7X8A - chains A and C of the 3 polymer chains in the assembly; structure by electron microscopy, 2.80 A resolution.

Chain A:
Name: RAMP superfamily protein
From: Candidatus Scalindua brodae
Amino-acid sequence (1722 residues; numbered 1 to 1722; the number before each row is that of its first residue):
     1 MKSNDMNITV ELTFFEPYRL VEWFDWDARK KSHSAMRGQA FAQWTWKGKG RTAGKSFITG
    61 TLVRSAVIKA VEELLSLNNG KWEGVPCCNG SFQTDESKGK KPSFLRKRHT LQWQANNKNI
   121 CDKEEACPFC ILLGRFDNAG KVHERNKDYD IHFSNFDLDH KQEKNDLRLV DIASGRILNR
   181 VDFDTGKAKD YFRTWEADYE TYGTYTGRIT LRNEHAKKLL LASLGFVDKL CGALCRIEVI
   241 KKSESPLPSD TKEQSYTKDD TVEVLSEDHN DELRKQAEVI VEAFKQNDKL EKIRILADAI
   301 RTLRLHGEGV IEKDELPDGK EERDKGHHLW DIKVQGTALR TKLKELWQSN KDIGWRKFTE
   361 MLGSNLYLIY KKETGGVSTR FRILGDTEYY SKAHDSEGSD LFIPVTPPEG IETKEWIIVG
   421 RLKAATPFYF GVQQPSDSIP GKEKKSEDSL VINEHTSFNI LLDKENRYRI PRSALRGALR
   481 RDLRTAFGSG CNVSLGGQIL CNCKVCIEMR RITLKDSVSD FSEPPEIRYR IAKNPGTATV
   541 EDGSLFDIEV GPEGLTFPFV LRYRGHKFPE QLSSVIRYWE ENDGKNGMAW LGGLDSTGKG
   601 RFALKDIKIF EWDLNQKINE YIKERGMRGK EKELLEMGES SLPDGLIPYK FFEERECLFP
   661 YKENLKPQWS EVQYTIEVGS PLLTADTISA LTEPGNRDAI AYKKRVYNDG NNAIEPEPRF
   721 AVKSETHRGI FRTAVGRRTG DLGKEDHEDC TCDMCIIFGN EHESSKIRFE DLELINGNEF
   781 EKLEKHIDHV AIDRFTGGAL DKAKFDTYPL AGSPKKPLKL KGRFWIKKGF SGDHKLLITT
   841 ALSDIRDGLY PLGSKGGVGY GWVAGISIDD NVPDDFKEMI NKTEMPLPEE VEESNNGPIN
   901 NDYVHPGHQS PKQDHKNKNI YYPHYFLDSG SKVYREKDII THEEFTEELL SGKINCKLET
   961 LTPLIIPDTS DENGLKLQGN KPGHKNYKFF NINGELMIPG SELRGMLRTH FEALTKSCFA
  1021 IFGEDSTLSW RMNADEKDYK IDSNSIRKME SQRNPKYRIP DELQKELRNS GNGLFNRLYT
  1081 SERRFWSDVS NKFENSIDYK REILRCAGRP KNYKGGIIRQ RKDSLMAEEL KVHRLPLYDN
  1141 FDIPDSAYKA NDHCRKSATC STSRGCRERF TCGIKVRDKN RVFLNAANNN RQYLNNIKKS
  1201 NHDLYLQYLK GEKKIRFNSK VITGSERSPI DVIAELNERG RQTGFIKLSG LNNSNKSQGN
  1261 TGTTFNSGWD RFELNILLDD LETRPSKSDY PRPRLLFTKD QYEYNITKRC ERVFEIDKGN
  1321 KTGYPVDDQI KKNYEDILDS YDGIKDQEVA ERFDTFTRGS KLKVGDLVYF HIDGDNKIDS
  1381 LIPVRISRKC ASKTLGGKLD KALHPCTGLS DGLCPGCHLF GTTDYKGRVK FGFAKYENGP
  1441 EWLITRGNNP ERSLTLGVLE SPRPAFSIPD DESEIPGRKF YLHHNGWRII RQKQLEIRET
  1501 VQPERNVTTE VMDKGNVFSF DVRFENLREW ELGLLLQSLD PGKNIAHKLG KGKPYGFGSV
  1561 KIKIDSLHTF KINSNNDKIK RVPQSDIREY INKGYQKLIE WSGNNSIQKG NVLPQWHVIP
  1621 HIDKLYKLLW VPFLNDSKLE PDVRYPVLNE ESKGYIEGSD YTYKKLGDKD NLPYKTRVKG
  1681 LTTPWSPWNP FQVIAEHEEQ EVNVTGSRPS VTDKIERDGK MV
Not modelled in the structure: 1-4, 241-268, 881-895, 1030-1392, 1604-1611, 1655-1659, 1690-1722
Ion coordination: Zn2+ site 1: Cys88, Cys121, Cys127, Cys130; Zn2+ site 2: Cys491, Cys501, Cys503, Cys506; Zn2+ site 3: His747, Cys750, Cys752, Cys755; Zn2+ site 4: Cys1018, Cys1406, Cys1414, Cys1417

Chain C:
Molecule: 33-nt RNA strand
From: Candidatus Scalindua brodae
Sequence (33 nucleotides; numbered -18 to 15; 1 number in that range is skipped by the numbering (no residue carries it; nothing is unmodelled there); the number before each row is that of its first residue; numbers below 1 keep their minus sign (G-18 is residue -18)):
   -18 GACUUAAUGU CACGGUAC
     1 CCAAUUUUCU GCCCC

How chain A and chain C interact:
Contacting residue pairs (269; chain A residue first):
  Glu16(A) - C-6(C)  hydrogen bond to the base
  Arg19(A) - C-6(C)  salt bridge to the phosphate
  Trp23(A) - U-15(C)  sugar contact
  Trp23(A) - U-14(C)  phosphate contact
  Trp26(A) - A-13(C)  phosphate contact
  Arg37(A) - A-7(C)  hydrogen bond to the base
  Arg37(A) - G-5(C)  sugar contact
  Arg37(A) - G-4(C)  hydrogen bond to the base
  Gln39(A) - U-9(C)  base contact
  Ala40(A) - U-9(C)  base contact
  Phe41(A) - A-7(C)  sugar contact
  Thr45(A) - U-15(C)  hydrogen bond to the phosphate
  Lys47(A) - A-17(C)  base contact
  Lys47(A) - C-16(C)  hydrogen bond to the base
  Lys55(A) - A-17(C)  base contact
  Lys55(A) - C-16(C)  hydrogen bond to the base
  Lys55(A) - U-15(C)  base contact
  Phe57(A) - U-15(C)  stacking on the base
  Thr59(A) - U-14(C)  sugar contact
  Thr59(A) - U-9(C)  base contact
  Gly60(A) - U-14(C)  base contact
  Gly60(A) - A-12(C)  hydrogen bond to the base
  Thr61(A) - U-14(C)  base contact
  Thr61(A) - A-13(C)  hydrogen bond to the sugar
  Thr61(A) - A-12(C)  hydrogen bond to the base
  Thr61(A) - U-9(C)  base contact
  Leu62(A) - U-9(C)  hydrogen bond to the base
  Arg64(A) - A-12(C)  hydrogen bond to the sugar
  Arg64(A) - U-11(C)  hydrogen bond to the phosphate
  Arg64(A) - G-10(C)  salt bridge to the phosphate
  Ser65(A) - U-9(C)  hydrogen bond to the base
  Ser91(A) - U-11(C)  hydrogen bond to the sugar
  Phe92(A) - U-11(C)  base contact
  Phe92(A) - G-10(C)  base contact
  Gln93(A) - U-11(C)  hydrogen bond to the base
  Gln93(A) - G-10(C)  base contact
  Thr94(A) - U-11(C)  base contact
  Thr94(A) - G-10(C)  hydrogen bond to the base
  Lys101(A) - G-10(C)  hydrogen bond to the base
  Pro102(A) - A-12(C)  phosphate contact
  Pro102(A) - G-10(C)  phosphate contact
  Ser103(A) - A-13(C)  sugar contact
  Ser103(A) - A-12(C)  hydrogen bond to the phosphate
  Phe104(A) - G-10(C)  hydrogen bond to the sugar
  Phe104(A) - U-9(C)  stacking on the base
  Leu105(A) - G-10(C)  base contact
  Leu105(A) - U-9(C)  sugar contact
  Arg106(A) - G-10(C)  hydrogen bond to the base
  Arg106(A) - U-9(C)  salt bridge to the phosphate
  Arg106(A) - C-8(C)  phosphate contact
  Lys107(A) - G-10(C)  base contact
  Lys107(A) - C-8(C)  base contact
  Lys107(A) - G-5(C)  hydrogen bond to the base
  Arg108(A) - C-8(C)  phosphate contact
  Leu133(A) - U-11(C)  sugar contact
  Gly134(A) - U-11(C)  phosphate contact
  Arg135(A) - U-11(C)  sugar contact
  Asp137(A) - U-11(C)  phosphate contact
  Ala139(A) - U-11(C)  phosphate contact
  Gly140(A) - A-13(C)  sugar contact
  Gly140(A) - A-12(C)  hydrogen bond to the sugar
  Gly140(A) - U-11(C)  phosphate contact
  Lys141(A) - A-12(C)  phosphate contact
  Lys141(A) - U-11(C)  salt bridge to the phosphate
  Glu144(A) - A-13(C)  hydrogen bond to the base
  Lys147(A) - A-13(C)  base contact
  Tyr149(A) - A-13(C)  hydrogen bond to the base
  Tyr149(A) - A-12(C)  sugar contact
  Ile151(A) - A-12(C)  base contact
  His152(A) - U-14(C)  hydrogen bond to the base
  His152(A) - A-13(C)  hydrogen bond to the base
  His152(A) - A-12(C)  base contact
  Phe153(A) - U-14(C)  base contact
  Phe153(A) - A-12(C)  hydrogen bond to the base
  Ser154(A) - U-14(C)  base contact
  Asn155(A) - U-15(C)  base contact
  Asn155(A) - U-14(C)  hydrogen bond to the base
  Asp157(A) - C-16(C)  hydrogen bond to the base
  Asp157(A) - U-15(C)  base contact
  Arg176(A) - A-2(C)  salt bridge to the phosphate
  Ile177(A) - A-2(C)  sugar contact
  Leu178(A) - A-2(C)  phosphate contact
  Asn179(A) - G-4(C)  hydrogen bond to the sugar
  Asn179(A) - U-3(C)  sugar contact
  Asn179(A) - A-2(C)  hydrogen bond to the base
  Asn179(A) - C-1(C)  sugar contact
  Arg180(A) - G-4(C)  phosphate contact
  Arg180(A) - U-3(C)  phosphate contact
  Val181(A) - U-3(C)  hydrogen bond to the phosphate
  Val181(A) - C-1(C)  sugar contact
  Gly186(A) - C-1(C)  hydrogen bond to the sugar
  Gly186(A) - C1(C)  phosphate contact
  Lys187(A) - C-1(C)  base contact
  Lys187(A) - C1(C)  base contact
  Ala188(A) - C-1(C)  hydrogen bond to the base
  Asp190(A) - G-4(C)  hydrogen bond to the base
  Tyr191(A) - G-4(C)  base contact
  Tyr191(A) - A-2(C)  base contact
  Phe192(A) - G-4(C)  base contact
  Lys229(A) - C-6(C)  sugar contact
  Gly232(A) - C-6(C)  hydrogen bond to the phosphate
  Leu234(A) - C-6(C)  base contact
  Arg380(A) - C2(C)  base contact
  Arg380(A) - A3(C)  hydrogen bond to the base
  Asp386(A) - A-2(C)  base contact
  Tyr389(A) - G-4(C)  hydrogen bond to the base
  Tyr390(A) - G-4(C)  base contact
  Ser391(A) - A-7(C)  hydrogen bond to the base
  His394(A) - A-7(C)  base contact
  Tyr429(A) - C-1(C)  phosphate contact
  Gly431(A) - A-2(C)  sugar contact
  Gly431(A) - C-1(C)  hydrogen bond to the phosphate
  Val432(A) - A-2(C)  sugar contact
  Arg472(A) - C-6(C)  salt bridge to the phosphate
  Ser473(A) - U-3(C)  sugar contact
  Ser473(A) - A-2(C)  phosphate contact
  Ala474(A) - U-3(C)  sugar contact
  Ala474(A) - A-2(C)  phosphate contact
  Arg476(A) - C-6(C)  hydrogen bond to the phosphate
  Arg476(A) - G-5(C)  salt bridge to the phosphate
  Arg476(A) - G-4(C)  salt bridge to the phosphate
  Gly477(A) - U-3(C)  phosphate contact
  Arg480(A) - G-4(C)  salt bridge to the phosphate
  Arg481(A) - U-3(C)  hydrogen bond to the base
  Val493(A) - G-4(C)  sugar contact
  Ser494(A) - G-5(C)  hydrogen bond to the base
  Leu495(A) - G-5(C)  base contact
  Leu495(A) - G-4(C)  base contact
  Gly496(A) - G-5(C)  base contact
  Gly497(A) - C-8(C)  hydrogen bond to the base
  Gly497(A) - G-5(C)  base contact
  Leu500(A) - C-8(C)  base contact
  Met509(A) - G-5(C)  phosphate contact
  Arg510(A) - C-8(C)  base contact
  Arg510(A) - G-5(C)  phosphate contact
  Ile512(A) - C-6(C)  base contact
  Thr513(A) - C-6(C)  hydrogen bond to the base
  Leu514(A) - C-6(C)  hydrogen bond to the base
  Tyr529(A) - U5(C)  base contact
  Arg530(A) - A3(C)  salt bridge to the phosphate
  Arg530(A) - U5(C)  phosphate contact
  Ile531(A) - A3(C)  hydrogen bond to the sugar
  Ile531(A) - A4(C)  sugar contact
  Ile531(A) - U5(C)  hydrogen bond to the phosphate
  Ile531(A) - U6(C)  sugar contact
  Ala532(A) - A3(C)  phosphate contact
  Ala532(A) - A4(C)  phosphate contact
  Lys533(A) - A4(C)  hydrogen bond to the phosphate
  Lys533(A) - U6(C)  hydrogen bond to the sugar
  Ala538(A) - U7(C)  sugar contact
  Thr539(A) - U7(C)  sugar contact
  Val540(A) - U6(C)  base contact
  Leu545(A) - U5(C)  base contact
  Phe546(A) - A3(C)  stacking on the base
  Gly592(A) - U-3(C)  base contact
  Gly592(A) - C-1(C)  sugar contact
  Gly593(A) - C-1(C)  phosphate contact
  Gly593(A) - C1(C)  phosphate contact
  Asp595(A) - C1(C)  phosphate contact
  Ser596(A) - C2(C)  hydrogen bond to the phosphate
  Leu683(A) - U6(C)  phosphate contact
  Thr684(A) - U5(C)  sugar contact
  Thr684(A) - U6(C)  phosphate contact
  Ala685(A) - U5(C)  hydrogen bond to the sugar
  Ala685(A) - U6(C)  phosphate contact
  Thr687(A) - U5(C)  sugar contact
  Lys723(A) - U5(C)  salt bridge to the phosphate
  Glu725(A) - A4(C)  sugar contact
  Glu725(A) - U5(C)  phosphate contact
  Thr726(A) - A4(C)  phosphate contact
  Thr726(A) - U5(C)  hydrogen bond to the phosphate
  Arg728(A) - C2(C)  phosphate contact
  Arg728(A) - A3(C)  salt bridge to the phosphate
  Gly729(A) - A4(C)  sugar contact
  Ile730(A) - A4(C)  base contact
  Arg732(A) - A3(C)  sugar contact
  Arg732(A) - A4(C)  salt bridge to the phosphate
  Thr733(A) - A4(C)  hydrogen bond to the base
  Phe758(A) - C2(C)  sugar contact
  Gly759(A) - C2(C)  sugar contact
  Asn760(A) - C1(C)  hydrogen bond to the sugar
  Asn760(A) - C2(C)  sugar contact
  Glu761(A) - C1(C)  hydrogen bond to the sugar
  Glu761(A) - C2(C)  hydrogen bond to the base
  Glu763(A) - C1(C)  sugar contact
  Ser764(A) - C1(C)  phosphate contact
  Ser764(A) - C2(C)  phosphate contact
  Ser765(A) - C2(C)  hydrogen bond to the phosphate
  Asp788(A) - G11(C)  base contact
  His789(A) - G11(C)  salt bridge to the phosphate
  Val790(A) - C9(C)  hydrogen bond to the sugar
  Val790(A) - U10(C)  sugar contact
  Val790(A) - G11(C)  sugar contact
  Ala791(A) - C9(C)  base contact
  Ala791(A) - U10(C)  phosphate contact
  Ile792(A) - U10(C)  hydrogen bond to the phosphate
  Ile792(A) - C12(C)  sugar contact
  Arg794(A) - U10(C)  salt bridge to the phosphate
  Thr796(A) - C14(C)  phosphate contact
  Gly797(A) - C12(C)  hydrogen bond to the sugar
  Gly798(A) - C12(C)  base contact
  Ala799(A) - G11(C)  base contact
  Ala799(A) - C12(C)  hydrogen bond to the base
  Asp801(A) - G11(C)  hydrogen bond to the base
  Ala803(A) - C9(C)  base contact
  Lys804(A) - G11(C)  base contact
  Phe805(A) - C9(C)  base contact
  Tyr850(A) - A4(C)  base contact
  Pro851(A) - A4(C)  base contact
  Gly853(A) - U6(C)  phosphate contact
  Ser854(A) - U6(C)  hydrogen bond to the phosphate
  Ser854(A) - U7(C)  hydrogen bond to the phosphate
  Lys855(A) - U7(C)  hydrogen bond to the phosphate
  Gly856(A) - U7(C)  phosphate contact
  Tyr922(A) - C15(C)  hydrogen bond to the phosphate
  Pro967(A) - C12(C)  phosphate contact
  Thr969(A) - G11(C)  base contact
  Ser1001(A) - U10(C)  sugar contact
  Ser1001(A) - G11(C)  hydrogen bond to the phosphate
  Glu1002(A) - U10(C)  hydrogen bond to the sugar
  Glu1002(A) - G11(C)  phosphate contact
  Glu1002(A) - C12(C)  phosphate contact
  Arg1004(A) - U8(C)  salt bridge to the phosphate
  Arg1004(A) - C9(C)  salt bridge to the phosphate
  Gly1005(A) - U10(C)  sugar contact
  Met1006(A) - U10(C)  base contact
  Arg1008(A) - U8(C)  hydrogen bond to the phosphate
  Arg1008(A) - C9(C)  salt bridge to the phosphate
  Thr1009(A) - U10(C)  base contact
  Ile1021(A) - C9(C)  sugar contact
  Phe1420(A) - U8(C)  sugar contact
  Gly1421(A) - U8(C)  sugar contact
  Thr1422(A) - U7(C)  hydrogen bond to the sugar
  Thr1422(A) - U8(C)  sugar contact
  Thr1423(A) - U7(C)  base contact
  Thr1423(A) - U8(C)  base contact
  Asp1424(A) - U7(C)  hydrogen bond to the base
  Tyr1425(A) - U7(C)  hydrogen bond to the sugar
  Lys1426(A) - U7(C)  sugar contact
  Gly1427(A) - U7(C)  phosphate contact
  Gly1427(A) - U8(C)  phosphate contact
  Val1458(A) - C14(C)  base contact
  Leu1459(A) - C13(C)  sugar contact
  Glu1460(A) - C13(C)  hydrogen bond to the sugar
  Glu1460(A) - C14(C)  sugar contact
  Ser1461(A) - C13(C)  hydrogen bond to the base
  Ser1461(A) - C14(C)  sugar contact
  Pro1462(A) - C13(C)  base contact
  Pro1462(A) - C14(C)  phosphate contact
  Arg1463(A) - C15(C)  hydrogen bond to the sugar
  Phe1466(A) - C15(C)  sugar contact
  Lys1479(A) - C14(C)  salt bridge to the phosphate
  Tyr1481(A) - C13(C)  sugar contact
  Tyr1481(A) - C14(C)  hydrogen bond to the phosphate
  Lys1548(A) - U10(C)  base contact
  Gly1550(A) - C12(C)  sugar contact
  Gly1550(A) - C13(C)  phosphate contact
  Lys1551(A) - C12(C)  salt bridge to the phosphate
  Lys1551(A) - C13(C)  phosphate contact
  Gly1552(A) - C13(C)  hydrogen bond to the phosphate
  Lys1553(A) - U10(C)  base contact
  Lys1553(A) - C12(C)  phosphate contact
  Lys1553(A) - C13(C)  hydrogen bond to the phosphate
  Pro1554(A) - C13(C)  phosphate contact
  Pro1554(A) - C14(C)  phosphate contact
  Tyr1645(A) - C14(C)  hydrogen bond to the phosphate
  Leu1648(A) - C15(C)  base contact
  Tyr1663(A) - C14(C)  hydrogen bond to the sugar
  Tyr1663(A) - C15(C)  hydrogen bond to the phosphate
Also at the interface, not in a pair above, chain A (195 interface residues in all): Ser56, Cys231, Ala233, Asp400, Leu401, Phe430, Gln433, Pro471, Ala478, Lys515, Ser544, Leu594, His762, Val858, His924, Pro999, Leu1549

Summary:
The interface between chain A and chain C involves 195 residues on one side and 32 on the other; the contacts
include 82 hydrogen bonds, 20 salt bridges and 3 aromatic stacking contacts. Polar pairs include
Glu16(A)-C-6(C), Arg37(A)-A-7(C) and Arg37(A)-G-4(C).
Here chain A is RAMP superfamily protein and chain C is a 33-nt RNA strand, both from Candidatus Scalindua
brodae. Entry 7X8A (Cryo-EM structure of a bacterial protein complex) was determined by electron microscopy,
deposited together with 7X7A, 7X7R and 7XC7.
